8R6I - chain A; structure by X-ray diffraction, 1.08 A resolution.

# Chain A
Protein: Candida glabrata strain CBS138 chromosome C complete sequence
From: Nakaseomyces glabratus
UniProt: Q6FWV7 (Q6FWV7_CANGA); residues 128-237 here correspond to UniProt positions 108-217 (UniProt number = residue number - 20)
Sequence (114 residues; each row starts with the number of its first residue):
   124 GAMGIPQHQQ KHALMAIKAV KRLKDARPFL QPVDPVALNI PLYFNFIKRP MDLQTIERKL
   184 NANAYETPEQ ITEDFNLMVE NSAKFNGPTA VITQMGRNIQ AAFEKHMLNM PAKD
Differences from the reference sequence: expression tag (124-127)
Reported in the primary citation:
  - mutagenesis - Y166F: abolished binding to acetylated peptides
  - specificity-determining residues: Arg-150 (proposed by the authors, not directly observed)

# Summary
From the paper: Y166F abolishes binding to acetylated peptides; the specificity determinant Arg-150.
Chain A is Candida glabrata strain CBS138 chromosome C complete sequence (Nakaseomyces glabratus); the
structure, Crystal structure of Candida glabrata Bdf1 bromodomain 1 in the unbound state, was determined by
X-ray diffraction, deposited together with 8R6J, 8R6K, 8R6L, 8R6M and 8R6N.
